Entry 9N5G (X-ray diffraction, 3.15 A resolution); this record covers chains T and B of the 13 polymer chains in the assembly.

# Chain T
Molecule: Template strand DNA
Sequence (29 nucleotides; numbered 1 to 29; the number before each row is that of its first residue):
     1 CCTTCTCTCTCTCGCTGAGCCTCTCGATG
Unresolved in the structure: 1-4, 29
Modified / non-standard residues: 8OG (8-oxo-2'-deoxy-guanosine-5'-monophosphate) at position 19

# Chain B
Name: DNA-directed RNA polymerase II subunit RPB2
From: Saccharomyces cerevisiae S288C
Notes: EC 2.7.7.6
UniProtKB: P08518 (RPB2_YEAST); residue numbers follow UniProt; this construct covers 1-1224
Amino-acid sequence (1224 residues; row label = number of the first residue in the row):
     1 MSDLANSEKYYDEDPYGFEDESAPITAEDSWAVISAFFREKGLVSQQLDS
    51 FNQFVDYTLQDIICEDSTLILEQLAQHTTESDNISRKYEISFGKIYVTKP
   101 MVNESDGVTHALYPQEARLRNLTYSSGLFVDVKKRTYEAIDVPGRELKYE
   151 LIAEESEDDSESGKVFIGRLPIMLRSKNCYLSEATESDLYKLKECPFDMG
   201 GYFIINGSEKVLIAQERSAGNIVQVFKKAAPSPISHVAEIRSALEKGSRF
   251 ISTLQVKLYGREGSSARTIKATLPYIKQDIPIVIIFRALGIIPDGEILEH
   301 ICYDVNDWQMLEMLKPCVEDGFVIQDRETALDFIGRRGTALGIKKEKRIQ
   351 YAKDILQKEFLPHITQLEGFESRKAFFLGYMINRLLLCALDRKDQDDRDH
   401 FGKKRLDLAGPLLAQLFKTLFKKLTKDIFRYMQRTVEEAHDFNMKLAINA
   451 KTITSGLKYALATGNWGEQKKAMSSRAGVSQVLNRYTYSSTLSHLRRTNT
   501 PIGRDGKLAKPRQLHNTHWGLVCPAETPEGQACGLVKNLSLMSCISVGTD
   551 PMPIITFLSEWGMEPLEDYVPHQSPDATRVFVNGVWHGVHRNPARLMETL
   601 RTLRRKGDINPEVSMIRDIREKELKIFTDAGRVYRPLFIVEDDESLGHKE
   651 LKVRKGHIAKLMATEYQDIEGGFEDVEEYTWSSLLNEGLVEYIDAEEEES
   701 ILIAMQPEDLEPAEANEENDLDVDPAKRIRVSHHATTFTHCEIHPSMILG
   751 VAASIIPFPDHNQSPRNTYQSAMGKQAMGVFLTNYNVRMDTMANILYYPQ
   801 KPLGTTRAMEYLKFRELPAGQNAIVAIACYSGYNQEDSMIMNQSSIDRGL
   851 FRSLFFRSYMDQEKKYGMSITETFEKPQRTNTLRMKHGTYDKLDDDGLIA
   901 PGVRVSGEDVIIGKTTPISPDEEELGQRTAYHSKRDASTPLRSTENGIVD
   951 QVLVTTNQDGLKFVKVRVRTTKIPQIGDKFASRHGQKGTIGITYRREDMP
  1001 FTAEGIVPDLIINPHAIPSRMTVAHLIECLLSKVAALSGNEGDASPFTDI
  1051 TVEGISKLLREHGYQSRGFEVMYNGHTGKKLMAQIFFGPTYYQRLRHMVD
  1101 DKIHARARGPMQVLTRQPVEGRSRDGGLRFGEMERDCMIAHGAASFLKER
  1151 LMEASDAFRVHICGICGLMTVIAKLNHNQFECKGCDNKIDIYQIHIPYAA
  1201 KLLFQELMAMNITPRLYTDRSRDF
Unresolved in the structure: 1-19, 74-85, 139-161, 338-344, 439-445, 503-508, 644-646, 669-675, 715-720, 920-929, 1222-1224
Metal / ion sites: Zn2+: Cys1166, Cys1182, Cys1185

# Chain T / chain B interface
Residue-residue contacts - 19 pairs, chain T then chain B:
  DC20(T) - Met1133(B)  sugar contact
  DC21(T) - Arg1129(B)  salt bridge to the phosphate
  DC21(T) - Gly1131(B)  phosphate contact
  DT22(T) - Leu1128(B)  phosphate contact
  DT22(T) - Arg1129(B)  hydrogen bond to the phosphate
  DC23(T) - Gly1121(B)  phosphate contact
  DC23(T) - Arg1122(B)  hydrogen bond to the phosphate
  DT24(T) - Met792(B)  phosphate contact
  DT24(T) - Ser1123(B)  hydrogen bond to the phosphate
  DC25(T) - Met792(B)  phosphate contact
  DC25(T) - Arg857(B)  salt bridge to the phosphate
  DC25(T) - Arg942(B)  salt bridge to the phosphate
  DG26(T) - Lys210(B)  phosphate contact
  DG26(T) - Thr791(B)  hydrogen bond to the phosphate
  DA27(T) - Ser208(B)  phosphate contact
  DA27(T) - Lys210(B)  salt bridge to the phosphate
  DA27(T) - Ala462(B)  sugar contact
  DA27(T) - Thr463(B)  phosphate contact
  DT28(T) - Tyr459(B)  phosphate contact
Also at the interface, not in a pair above, chain T (10 interface residues in all): 8OG_19
Also at the interface, not in a pair above, chain B (19 interface residues in all): Val482, Gln531, Glu1132

# Summary
10 residues of chain T and 19 residues of chain B are in contact, with 4 hydrogen bonds and 4 salt bridges.
Among the polar pairs are DT22(T)-Arg1129(B), DC23(T)-Arg1122(B) and DT24(T)-Ser1123(B). The Zn2+ site is
built by Cys1166(B), Cys1182(B) and Cys1185(B).
Here chain T is Template strand DNA and chain B is DNA-directed RNA polymerase II subunit RPB2 (Saccharomyces
cerevisiae S288C). Entry 9N5G (RNA polymerase II elongation complex with 8-oxoG at +1 site, ATP in both A- and
E-site) was determined by X-ray diffraction together with 9N5B, 9N5C, 9N5D, 9N5E and 9N5F from the same study.
